Entry 7E8D (electron microscopy, 2.80 A resolution); this record covers chains D and I of the 11 polymer chains in the assembly.

Chain D:
Protein: Histone H2B type 1-J
From: Homo sapiens
UniProt: P06899 (H2B1J_HUMAN); residues 1-125 here correspond to UniProt positions 2-126 (UniProt number = residue number + 1)
Amino-acid sequence (125 residues; each row starts with the number of its first residue):
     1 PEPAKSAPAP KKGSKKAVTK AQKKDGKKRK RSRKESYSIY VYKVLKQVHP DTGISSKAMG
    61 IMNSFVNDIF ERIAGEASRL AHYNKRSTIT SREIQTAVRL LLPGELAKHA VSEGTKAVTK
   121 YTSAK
Unresolved in the structure: 1-30, 125
Swiss-Prot annotation at these positions:
  - modified residue: Pro1 (N-acetylproline), Glu2 (ADP-ribosyl glutamic acid), Lys5 (N6-(2-hydroxyisobutyryl)lysine), Ser6 (ADP-ribosylserine), Lys11 (N6-(beta-hydroxybutyryl)lysine), Lys12 (N6-(2-hydroxyisobutyryl)lysine), Ser14 (Phosphoserine), Lys15 (N6-acetyllysine), Lys16 (N6-(beta-hydroxybutyryl)lysine), Lys20 (N6-(2-hydroxyisobutyryl)lysine), Lys23 (N6-(2-hydroxyisobutyryl)lysine), Lys24 (N6-(2-hydroxyisobutyryl)lysine), Lys34 (N6-(2-hydroxyisobutyryl)lysine), Glu35 (PolyADP-ribosyl glutamic acid), Ser36 (Phosphoserine), Lys43 (N6-(2-hydroxyisobutyryl)lysine), Lys46 (N6-(2-hydroxyisobutyryl)lysine), Lys57 (N6,N6-dimethyllysine), Arg79 (Dimethylated arginine), Lys85 (N6,N6,N6-trimethyllysine) and 6 more in UniProt
  - glycosylation: Ser112 (O-linked (GlcNAc) serine)
  - cross-link (Glycyl lysine isopeptide (Lys-Gly)): Lys5 (interchain with G-Cter in SUMO2), Lys20 (interchain with G-Cter in SUMO2), Lys34 (interchain with G-Cter in ubiquitin), Lys120 (interchain with G-Cter in ubiquitin)

Chain I:
Molecule: 185-nt DNA strand
From: synthetic construct
Sequence (185 nucleotides; each row starts with the number of its first residue; numbers below 1 keep their minus sign (DG-18 is residue -18)):
   -18 GACCCTATAC GCGGCCGCCC TGGAGAATCC CGGTGCCGAG GCCGCTCAAT TGGTCGTAGA
    42 CAGCTCTAGC ACCGCTTAAA CGCACGTACG CGCTGTCCCC CGCGTTTTAA CCGCCAAGGG
   102 GATTACTCCC TAGTCTCCAG GCACGTGTCA GATATATACA TCCTGTGCAT GTATTGAACA
   162 GCGAC
Unresolved in the structure: 154-166

How chain D and chain I interact:
Contacting residue pairs (11):
  Ser32(D) with DA124(I), phosphate contact
  Arg33(D) with DG122(I), base contact; DC123(I), sugar contact; DA124(I), phosphate contact
  Lys34(D) with DC123(I), phosphate contact; DA124(I), salt bridge to the phosphate
  Glu35(D) with DC123(I), phosphate contact
  Ser36(D) with DC123(I), phosphate contact
  Ile39(D) with DG122(I), phosphate contact; DC123(I), phosphate contact
  Tyr40(D) with DG122(I), hydrogen bond to the phosphate
Also at the interface, not in a pair above, chain D (9 interface residues in all): Arg31, Lys43
Also at the interface, not in a pair above, chain I (4 interface residues in all): DC125

In short:
9 residues of chain D and 4 residues of chain I are in contact; the contacts include 1 hydrogen bond and 1
salt bridge. Polar pairs include Tyr40(D)-DG122(I) and Lys34(D)-DA124(I).
Here chain D is Histone H2B type 1-J (Homo sapiens) and chain I is a 185-nt DNA strand (synthetic construct).
Entry 7E8D (NSD2 E1099K mutant bound to nucleosome) was determined by electron microscopy.
